PDB entry 7EGQ | electron microscopy, 3.35 A resolution | chains A and G of the 22 polymer chains in the assembly

Chain A:
Protein: RNA-directed RNA polymerase
Organism: Severe acute respiratory syndrome coronavirus 2
Notes: EC 2.7.7.48
UniProtKB: P0DTD1 (R1AB_SARS2); residues 1-932 here correspond to UniProt positions 4393-5324 (UniProt number = residue number + 4392)
Chain sequence (932 residues; numbered 1 to 932; the number before each row is that of its first residue):
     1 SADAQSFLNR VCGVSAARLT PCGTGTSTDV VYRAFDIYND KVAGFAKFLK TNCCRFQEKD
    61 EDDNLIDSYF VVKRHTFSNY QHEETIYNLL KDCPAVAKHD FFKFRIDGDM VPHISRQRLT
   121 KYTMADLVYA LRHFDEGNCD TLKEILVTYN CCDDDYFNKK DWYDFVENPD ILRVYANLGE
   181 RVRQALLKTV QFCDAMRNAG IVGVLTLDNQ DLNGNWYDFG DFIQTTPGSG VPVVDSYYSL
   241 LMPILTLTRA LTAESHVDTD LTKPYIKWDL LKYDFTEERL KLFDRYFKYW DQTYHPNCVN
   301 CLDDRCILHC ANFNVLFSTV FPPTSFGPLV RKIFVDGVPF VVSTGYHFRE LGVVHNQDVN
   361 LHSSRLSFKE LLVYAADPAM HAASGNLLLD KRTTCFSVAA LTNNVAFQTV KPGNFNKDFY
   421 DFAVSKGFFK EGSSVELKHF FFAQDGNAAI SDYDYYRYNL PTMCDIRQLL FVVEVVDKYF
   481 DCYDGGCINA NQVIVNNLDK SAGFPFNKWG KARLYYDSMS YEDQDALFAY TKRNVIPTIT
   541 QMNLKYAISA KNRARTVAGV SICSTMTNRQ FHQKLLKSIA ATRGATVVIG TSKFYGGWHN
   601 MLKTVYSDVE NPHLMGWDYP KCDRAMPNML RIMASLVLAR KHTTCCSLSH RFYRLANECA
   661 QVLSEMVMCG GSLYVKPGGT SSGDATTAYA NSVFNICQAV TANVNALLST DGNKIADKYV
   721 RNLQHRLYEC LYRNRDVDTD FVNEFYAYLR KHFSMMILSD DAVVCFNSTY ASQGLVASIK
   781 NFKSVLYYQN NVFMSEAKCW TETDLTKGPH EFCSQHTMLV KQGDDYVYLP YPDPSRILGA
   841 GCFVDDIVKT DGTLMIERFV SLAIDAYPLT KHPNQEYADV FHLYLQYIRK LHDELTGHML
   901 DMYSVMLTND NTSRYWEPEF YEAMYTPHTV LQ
Unresolved in the structure: 1-3, 930-932
Metal / ion sites: Zn2+ site 1: His295, Cys301, Cys306, Cys310; Zn2+ site 2: Cys487, His642, Cys645, Cys646

Chain G:
Protein: Non-structural protein 9
Organism: Severe acute respiratory syndrome coronavirus 2
UniProtKB: P0DTD1 (R1AB_SARS2); residues 1-113 here correspond to UniProt positions 4141-4253 (UniProt number = residue number + 4140)
Chain sequence (117 residues; each row starts with the number of its first residue; numbers below 1 keep their minus sign (Ser-3 is residue -3)):
    -3 SNAMNNELSP VALRQMSCAA GTTQTACTDD NALAYYNTTK GGRFVLALLS DLQDLKWARF
    57 PKSDGTGTIY TELEPPCRFV TDTPKGPKVK YLYFIKGLNN LNRGMVLGSL AATVRLQ
Unresolved in the structure: -3 to 0
Construct notes: expression tag (-3 to 0)

Interface between chain A and chain G:
Contacting residue pairs - 29 pairs, chain A then chain G:
  Asp36(A) with Asn2(G)
  Ile37(A) with Asn1(G)
  Tyr38(A) with Asn2(G), hydrogen bond (backbone-side chain); Glu3(G), hydrogen bond (backbone-backbone)
  Asn39(A) with Glu3(G)
  Val202(A) with Gly100(G)
  Val204(A) with Asn2(G); Leu4(G), hydrophobic
  Thr206(A) with Asn2(G)
  Asn209(A) with Asn1(G)
  Asp218(A) with Asn1(G)
  Asp221(A) with Asn2(G); Glu3(G); Leu4(G)
  Ile223(A) with Gly104(G)
  Gln224(A) with Ala107(G)
  Thr225(A) with Leu103(G)
  Val231(A) with Asn96(G); Arg99(G); Gly100(G)
  Pro232(A) with Asn96(G)
  Asp291(A) with Asn96(G)
  Arg726(A) with Lys36(G)
  Arg733(A) with Glu3(G), hydrogen bond (side chain-backbone); Leu4(G), hydrogen bond (side chain-backbone); Leu97(G)
  Arg735(A) with Asn95(G)
  Asp738(A) with Lys36(G), salt bridge
  Asp740(A) with Lys36(G)
Interface residues without a listed pair, chain A (27 interface residues in all): Asp40, Gly203, Asp208, Thr226, Val233, Tyr289
Interface residues without a listed pair, chain G (16 interface residues in all): Pro6, Arg74, Phe75

In short:
27 residues of chain A face 16 of chain G across their interface; the contacts include 4 hydrogen bonds and 1
salt bridge. Polar contacts include Asp738(A)-Lys36(G), Tyr38(A)-Asn2(G) and Arg733(A)-Glu3(G). His295(A),
Cys301(A), Cys306(A) and Cys310(A) form the Zn2+ site 1.
Here chain A is RNA-directed RNA polymerase and chain G is Non-structural protein 9, both from Severe acute
respiratory syndrome coronavirus 2. Entry 7EGQ (Co-transcriptional capping machineries in SARS-CoV-2 RTC:
Coupling of N7-methyltransferase and 3'-5' exoribonuclease with polymerase reveals mechanisms ...) was
determined by electron microscopy, deposited together with 7EIZ.
